Entry 6FNP (X-ray diffraction, 3.40 A resolution); this record covers chains A and D of the 4 polymer chains in the assembly.

[Chain A]
Name: Membrane protein
Organism: Lactobacillus delbrueckii
UniProtKB: A0A061BRW7 (A0A061BRW7_LACDE); the construct lacks a stretch of the UniProt sequence, so the offset changes along the chain: 1-168 = UniProt 1-168; 169-181 = UniProt 170-182
Chain sequence (182 residues; row label = number of the first residue in the row):
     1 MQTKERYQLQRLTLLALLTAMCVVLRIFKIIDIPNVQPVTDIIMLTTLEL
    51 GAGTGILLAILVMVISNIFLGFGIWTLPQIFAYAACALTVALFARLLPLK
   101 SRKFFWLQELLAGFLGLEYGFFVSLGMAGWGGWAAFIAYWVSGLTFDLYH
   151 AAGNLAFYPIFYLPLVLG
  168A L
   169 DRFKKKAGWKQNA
Not modelled in the structure: 1-6, 96-105, 168A, 176-181

[Chain D]
Name: Energy-coupling factor transporter transmembrane protein EcfT
Organism: Lactobacillus delbrueckii
UniProtKB: A0A061BSU4 (A0A061BSU4_LACDE); residue numbers follow UniProt; this construct covers 1-265
Chain sequence (265 residues; numbered 1 to 265; the number before each row is that of its first residue):
     1 MSKIIIGRYLPGTTFVYRVDPRAKLLTTFYFIIMIFLANNWVSYLVISIF
    51 GLAYVFATGLKARVFWDGVKPMIWMIVFTSLLQTFFMAGGKVYWHWWIFT
   101 LSSEGLINGLYVFIRFAMIILVSTVMTVTTKPLEIADAMEWMLTPLKLFK
   151 VNVGMISLVISIALRFVPTLFDQTVKIMNAQRSRGADFNDGGLVKRAKSV
   201 VPMLVPLFIDSLEVALDLSTAMESRGYKGSEGRTRYRILEWSKVDLIPVA
   251 YCLLLTILMITTRKH
Not modelled in the structure: 1-5, 265
What the authors report for this chain:
  - conformationally variable residues (domain motion): Pro-71

[Chain A / chain D interface]
Pairs across the interface (82; chain A residue first):
  Gln-10(A) with Ser-219(D); Thr-220(D)
  Leu-12(A) with Met-155(D), hydrophobic
  Thr-13(A) with Ala-215(D), hydrogen bond (side chain-backbone); Leu-218(D); Ser-219(D), hydrogen bond
  Leu-14(A) with Ser-211(D); Leu-212(D), hydrophobic; Ala-215(D), hydrophobic
  Leu-15(A) with Val-159(D)
  Ala-16(A) with Val-159(D), hydrophobic; Ile-162(D), hydrophobic; Ala-163(D)
  Leu-17(A) with Phe-166(D), hydrophobic; Leu-170(D), hydrophobic; Asp-210(D); Ser-211(D); Val-214(D), hydrophobic
  Leu-18(A) with Phe-208(D), hydrophobic; Ser-211(D)
  Ala-20(A) with Ala-163(D); Phe-166(D), hydrophobic
  Met-21(A) with Leu-204(D), hydrophobic; Leu-207(D), hydrophobic; Phe-208(D), hydrophobic; Ser-211(D), hydrogen bond
  Val-23(A) with Val-167(D), hydrophobic
  Val-24(A) with Val-167(D); Leu-170(D), hydrophobic; Phe-171(D)
  Leu-25(A) with Leu-204(D), hydrophobic
  Ile-27(A) with Phe-171(D), hydrophobic
  Lys-29(A) with Phe-171(D); Thr-174(D); Val-175(D); Met-178(D); Val-200(D); Met-203(D)
  Ile-30(A) with Phe-171(D)
  Ile-31(A) with Val-175(D), hydrophobic; Met-178(D), hydrophobic; Asn-179(D)
  Asp-32(A) with Met-178(D); Arg-182(D), salt bridge
  Pro-34(A) with Met-178(D); Val-200(D), hydrophobic
  Met-44(A) with Phe-208(D), hydrophobic
  Thr-47(A) with Phe-208(D)
  Met-63(A) with Ile-156(D), hydrophobic; Val-159(D), hydrophobic
  Ser-66(A) with Met-139(D), hydrogen bond
  Asn-67(A) with Ala-163(D)
  Leu-70(A) with Pro-132(D); Ile-135(D), hydrophobic
  Gly-71(A) with Arg-8(D); Thr-127(D)
  Phe-72(A) with Arg-8(D); Thr-127(D)
  Pro-78(A) with Met-72(D)
  Gln-79(A) with Gly-68(D), hydrogen bond (side chain-backbone); Ile-120(D)
  Ile-80(A) with Ile-119(D); Ile-120(D), hydrophobic; Ser-123(D)
  Trp-130(A) with Arg-115(D)
  Trp-133(A) with Gln-83(D); Gly-90(D)
  Ile-137(A) with Thr-79(D); Leu-82(D), hydrophobic
  Ala-138(A) with Thr-79(D)
  Val-141(A) with Phe-78(D), hydrophobic
  Ala-151(A) with Leu-193(D), hydrophobic
  Ala-152(A) with Ala-197(D), hydrophobic
  Pro-159(A) with Lys-198(D)
  Ile-160(A) with Val-205(D), hydrophobic
  Leu-165(A) with Phe-208(D)
  Gly-168(A) with Leu-212(D)
  Asp-169(A) with Leu-212(D)
  Lys-172(A) with Leu-212(D); Glu-213(D); Leu-216(D)
  Lys-173(A) with Leu-216(D)
Also at the interface, not in a pair above, chain A (50 interface residues in all): Ile-33, Ile-43, Leu-77, Phe-81, Leu-148, Leu-155
Also at the interface, not in a pair above, chain D (63 interface residues in all): Asp-67, Val-69, Trp-74, Met-75, Ile-76, Lys-91, Phe-116, Leu-164, Phe-188, Asn-189, Val-194, Val-201, Met-222, Glu-223

[In short]
Chain A and chain D form an interface of 50 and 63 residues respectively; the contacts include 5 hydrogen
bonds and 1 salt bridge. Among the polar pairs are Asp-32(A)/Arg-182(D), Thr-13(A)/Ala-215(D) and
Thr-13(A)/Ser-219(D). From the paper: conformational variability at Pro-71(D).
Here chain A is Membrane protein and chain D is Energy-coupling factor transporter transmembrane protein EcfT,
both from Lactobacillus delbrueckii. Entry 6FNP (Crystal structure of ECF-CbrT, a cobalamin transporter) was
determined by X-ray diffraction.
